Entry 4Z9F (X-ray diffraction, 1.75 A resolution); this record covers chains A and B of the 4 polymer chains in the assembly.

# Chain A (and B)
Molecule: Halohydrin epoxidase A
Organism: Corynebacterium sp
Notes: chain B of this document is another copy of the same molecule, construct and numbering; everything in this record applies to it too
Reference sequence: Q46346 (Q46346_CORSP); residue numbers follow UniProt; this construct covers 1-244
Amino-acid sequence (244 residues; row label = number of the first residue in the row):
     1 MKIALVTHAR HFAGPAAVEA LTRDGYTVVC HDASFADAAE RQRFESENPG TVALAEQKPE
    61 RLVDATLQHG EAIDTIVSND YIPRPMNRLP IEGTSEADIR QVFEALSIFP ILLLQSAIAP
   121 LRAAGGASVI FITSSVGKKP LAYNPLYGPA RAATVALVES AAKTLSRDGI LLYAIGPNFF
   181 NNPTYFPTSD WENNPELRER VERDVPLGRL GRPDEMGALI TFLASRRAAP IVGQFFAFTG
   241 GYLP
Not modelled in the structure: 1
Construct notes: engineered mutation Ser34 (Thr in Q46346)

# How chain A and chain B interact
Contacting residue pairs - 56 pairs, chain A then chain B:
  Ile91(A) with Leu114(B), hydrophobic; Gln115(B), hydrogen bond (backbone-side chain); Ile118(B), hydrophobic; Leu157(B), hydrophobic; Ala161(B), hydrophobic
  Glu92(A) with Ile118(B); Arg122(B), salt bridge
  Gly93(A) with Gln115(B)
  Thr94(A) with Gln115(B), hydrogen bond (backbone-side chain)
  Ile99(A) with Ile111(B), hydrophobic; Gln115(B)
  Arg100(A) with Glu104(B), salt bridge; Ile108(B)
  Phe103(A) with Ile108(B), hydrophobic; Ile111(B), hydrophobic; Ala153(B), hydrophobic
  Glu104(A) with Arg100(B), salt bridge
  Ile108(A) with Arg100(B); Phe103(B), hydrophobic
  Ile111(A) with Phe103(B), hydrophobic
  Leu114(A) with Ile91(B), hydrophobic
  Gln115(A) with Ile91(B), hydrogen bond (side chain-backbone); Thr94(B), hydrogen bond (side chain-backbone); Ile99(B)
  Ile118(A) with Ile91(B), hydrophobic; Glu92(B)
  Arg122(A) with Glu92(B), salt bridge
  Pro140(A) with Glu159(B); Ser160(B); Lys163(B)
  Leu141(A) with Ser160(B), hydrogen bond (backbone-side chain)
  Ala142(A) with Lys163(B); Thr164(B)
  Asn144(A) with Ser160(B)
  Pro145(A) with Leu157(B); Ser160(B)
  Pro149(A) with Ala153(B); Ala156(B), hydrophobic; Leu157(B)
  Ala152(A) with Ala152(B); Ala156(B), hydrophobic
  Ala153(A) with Phe103(B), hydrophobic; Pro149(B)
  Ala156(A) with Pro149(B), hydrophobic; Ala152(B), hydrophobic
  Leu157(A) with Pro145(B); Pro149(B)
  Glu159(A) with Pro140(B)
  Ser160(A) with Pro140(B); Leu141(B), hydrogen bond (side chain-backbone); Asn144(B), hydrogen bond (side chain-backbone); Pro145(B)
  Ala161(A) with Ile91(B), hydrophobic
  Lys163(A) with Pro140(B); Ala142(B)
  Thr164(A) with Ala142(B)
Other interface residues (no listed pair), chain A (35 interface residues in all): Glu96, Ser107, Leu112, Ala119, Leu146, Gly148
Other interface residues (no listed pair), chain B (34 interface residues in all): Gly93, Glu96, Ser107, Leu112, Leu146, Gly148

# Overview
The interface between chain A and chain B involves 35 residues on one side and 34 on the other; the contacts
include 7 hydrogen bonds and 4 salt bridges. Among the polar pairs are Glu92(A)-Arg122(B), Arg100(A)-Glu104(B)
and Ile91(A)-Gln115(B).
Chain A and chain B are both Halohydrin epoxidase A (Corynebacterium sp); the structure, Halohydrin
hydrogen-halide-lyase, HheA, was determined by X-ray diffraction together with 4ZD6 and 4ZU3 from the same
study.
